8RNA - chains A and X of the 10 polymer chains in the assembly; structure by electron microscopy, 3.57 A resolution.

== Chain A (and X) ==
Protein: Polymerase acidic protein
Source organism: Influenza B virus (B/Memphis/13/2003)
Notes: EC 3.1.-.-; chain X of this document is another copy of the same molecule, construct and numbering; everything in this record applies to it too
UniProt: Q5V8Z9 (Q5V8Z9_9INFB); numbering as in UniProt (aligned over 1-726)
Amino-acid sequence (726 residues; each row starts with the number of its first residue):
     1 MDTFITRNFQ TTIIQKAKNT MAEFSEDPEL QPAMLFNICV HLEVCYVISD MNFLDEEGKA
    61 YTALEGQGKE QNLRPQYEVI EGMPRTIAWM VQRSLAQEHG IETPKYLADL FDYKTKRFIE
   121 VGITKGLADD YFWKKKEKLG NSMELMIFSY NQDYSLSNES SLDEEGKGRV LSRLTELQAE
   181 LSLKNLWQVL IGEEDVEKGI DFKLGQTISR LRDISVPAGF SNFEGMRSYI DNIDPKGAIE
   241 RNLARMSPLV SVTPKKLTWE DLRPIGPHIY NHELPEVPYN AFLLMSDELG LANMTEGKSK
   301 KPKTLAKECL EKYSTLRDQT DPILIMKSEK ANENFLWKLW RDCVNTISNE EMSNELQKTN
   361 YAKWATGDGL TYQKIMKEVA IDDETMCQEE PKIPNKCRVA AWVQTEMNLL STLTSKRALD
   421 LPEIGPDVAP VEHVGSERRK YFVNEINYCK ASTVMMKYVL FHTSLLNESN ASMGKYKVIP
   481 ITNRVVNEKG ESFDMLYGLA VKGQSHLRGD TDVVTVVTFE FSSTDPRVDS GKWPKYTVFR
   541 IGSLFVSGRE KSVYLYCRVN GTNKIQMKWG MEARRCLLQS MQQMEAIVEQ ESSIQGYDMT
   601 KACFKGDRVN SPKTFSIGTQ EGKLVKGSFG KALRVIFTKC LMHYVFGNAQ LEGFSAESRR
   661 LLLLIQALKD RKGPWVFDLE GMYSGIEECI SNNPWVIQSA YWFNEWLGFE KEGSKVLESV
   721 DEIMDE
Not modelled in the structure: 717-726 (chain X: 1-198, 717-726)
Reported in the primary citation:
  - mutagenesis - K631A/R634A: decreased catalytic activity
  - mutagenesis - K631A/R634A: decreased binding to Acidic leucine-rich nuclear phosphoprotein 32 family member A

== Interface between chain A and chain X ==
Residue-residue contacts (18; chain A residue first):
  N332(A) with D382(X), hydrogen bond (side chain-backbone)
  N334(A) with D382(X), hydrogen bond (side chain-backbone)
  F335(A) with D382(X)
  K358(A) with E378(X), salt bridge
  N360(A) with M376(X)
  Y361(A) with E378(X); D382(X), hydrogen bond
  W364(A) with I375(X); V379(X)
  Q373(A) with W364(X)
  V379(A) with F335(X), hydrophobic; Y361(X), hydrophobic
  D382(A) with N334(X); K338(X), salt bridge; Y361(X), hydrogen bond
  D383(A) with N332(X), hydrogen bond
  E384(A) with N332(X); E333(X)
Other interface residues (no listed pair), chain A (14 interface residues in all): K338, I375
Other interface residues (no listed pair), chain X (14 interface residues in all): G369, D383

== Summary ==
Chain A and chain X each contribute 14 residues to their interface; the contacts include 5 hydrogen bonds and
2 salt bridges. Polar contacts include K358(A)-E378(X), D382(A)-K338(X) and N332(A)-D382(X). The paper reports
that K631A/R634A of chain A reduce catalytic activity; K631A/R634A of chain A reduce binding to Acidic
leucine-rich nuclear phosphoprotein 32 family member A.
Chain A and chain X are both Polymerase acidic protein (Influenza B virus (B/Memphis/13/2003)); the structure,
Influenza B polymerase apo-trimer, was determined by electron microscopy, deposited together with 8RN1, 8RN2,
8RN3, 8RN4, 8RN5, 8RN6 and 5 further entries.
